PDB entry 7WPD | electron microscopy, 3.18 A resolution | chains X and Y of the 6 polymer chains in the assembly

Chain X:
Name: JMB2002 Fab heavy chain
Organism: Mus musculus
Notes: antibody fragment or engineered binder
Sequence (237 residues; numbered 1 to 237; the number before each row is that of its first residue):
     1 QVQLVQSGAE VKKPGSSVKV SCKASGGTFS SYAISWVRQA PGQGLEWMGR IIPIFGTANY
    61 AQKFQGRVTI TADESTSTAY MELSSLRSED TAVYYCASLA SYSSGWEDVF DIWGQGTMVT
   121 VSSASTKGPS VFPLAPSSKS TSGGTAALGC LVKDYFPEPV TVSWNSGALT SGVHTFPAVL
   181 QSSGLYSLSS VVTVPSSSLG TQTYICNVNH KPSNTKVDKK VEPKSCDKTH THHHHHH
Disordered / not traced: 226-237
Disulfide bonds: Cys22-Cys96, Cys150-Cys206

Chain Y:
Name: JMB2002 Fab light chian
Organism: Mus musculus
Notes: antibody fragment or engineered binder
Sequence (215 residues; numbered 0 to 214; the number before each row is that of its first residue; numbering starts at 0):
     0 GDIQMTQSPS SLSASVGDRV TITCRASQGI SSWLAWYQQK PGKAPKLLIY DASNLETGVP
    60 SRFSGSGSGT DFTFTISSLQ PEDIATYYCQ QYDNLPLTFG GGTKVEIKRT VAAPSVFIFP
   120 PSDEQLKSGT ASVVCLLNNF YPREAKVQWK VDNALQSGNS QESVTEQDSK DSTYSLSSTL
   180 TLSKADYEKH KVYACEVTHQ GLSSPVTKSF NRGEC
Disordered / not traced: 0, 214
Disulfide bonds: Cys23-Cys88, Cys134-Cys194

Chain X / chain Y interface:
Residue-residue contacts - 20 pairs, chain X then chain Y:
  Gln39(X) with Gln38(Y)
  Leu45(X) with Pro44(Y), hydrophobic; Phe98(Y), hydrophobic
  Trp106(X) with Tyr49(Y)
  Glu107(X) with Trp32(Y)
  Asp108(X) with Trp32(Y); Tyr91(Y)
  Val109(X) with Tyr91(Y), hydrophobic
  Phe110(X) with Tyr36(Y); Leu46(Y), hydrophobic
  Pro136(X) with Phe116(Y), hydrophobic
  Ser137(X) with Pro119(Y)
  Lys139(X) with Glu213(Y), salt bridge
  Ser140(X) with Phe116(Y); Ile117(Y), hydrogen bond (side chain-backbone)
  Ala147(X) with Phe118(Y)
  Phe176(X) with Ser162(Y); Thr164(Y); Ser176(Y)
  Pro177(X) with Val163(Y)
Interface residues without a listed pair, chain X (23 interface residues in all): Arg50, Tyr95, Trp113, Leu134, Ala135, Thr141, Ser142, Val191, Lys224
Interface residues without a listed pair, chain Y (23 interface residues in all): Ala43, Leu94, Val115, Pro120, Ser121, Leu135

In short:
The chain X/chain Y interface involves 23 residues from each chain; the contacts include 1 hydrogen bond and 1
salt bridge. Polar pairs include Lys139(X)-Glu213(Y) and Ser140(X)-Ile117(Y).
Here chain X is JMB2002 Fab heavy chain and chain Y is JMB2002 Fab light chian, both from Mus musculus. Entry
7WPD (SARS-CoV-2 Omicron Variant S Trimer complexed with one JMB2002 Fab) was determined by electron
microscopy together with 7WPA, 7WPB, 7WPC, 7WPE, 7WPF and 7WRV from the same study.
